6VLR - chains B and J of the 14 polymer chains in the assembly; structure by electron microscopy, 4.42 A resolution (low resolution: residue-level contacts below are approximate; hydrogen-bond / salt-bridge calls are withheld).

Chain B (and J):
Protein: BG505 SOSIPv5.2 gp41
Organism: Human immunodeficiency virus 1
Notes: chain J of this document is another copy of the same molecule, construct and numbering; everything in this record applies to it too
Reference sequence: Q2N0S6 (Q2N0S6_9HIV1); residues 512-664 here correspond to UniProt positions 509-661 (UniProt number = residue number - 3)
Amino-acid sequence (153 residues; each row starts with the number of its first residue):
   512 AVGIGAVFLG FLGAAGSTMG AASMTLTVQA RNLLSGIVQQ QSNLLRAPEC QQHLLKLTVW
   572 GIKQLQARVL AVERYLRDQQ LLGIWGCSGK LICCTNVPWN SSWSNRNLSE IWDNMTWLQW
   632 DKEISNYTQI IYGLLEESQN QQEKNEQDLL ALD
Disordered / not traced: 512-514, 547-567, 664 (chain J: 512-520, 547-567, 664)
Construct notes: conflict Pro-559 (Ile556 in Q2N0S6), Cys-561 (Ala558 in Q2N0S6), Cys-605 (Thr602 in Q2N0S6)
Disulfides: Cys-598/Cys-604

Chain B / chain J interface:
Residue-residue contacts - 29 pairs, chain B then chain J:
  Ile-573(B) / Ile-573(J)
  Ile-573(B) / Leu-576(J)
  Leu-576(B) / Leu-576(J)
  Gln-577(B) / Leu-576(J)
  Val-580(B) / Leu-576(J)
  Val-580(B) / Arg-579(J)
  Val-580(B) / Val-580(J)
  Glu-584(B) / Arg-579(J)
  Leu-587(B) / Leu-545(J)
  Leu-587(B) / Val-583(J)
  Arg-588(B) / Leu-545(J)
  Arg-588(B) / Ser-546(J)
  Gln-591(B) / Ala-541(J)
  Gln-591(B) / Arg-542(J)
  Gln-591(B) / Leu-545(J)
  Gln-591(B) / Tyr-586(J)
  Gly-594(B) / Gly-600(J)
  Ile-595(B) / Thr-538(J)
  Ile-595(B) / Arg-542(J)
  Glu-647(B) / Thr-538(J)
  Glu-647(B) / Arg-542(J)
  Asn-651(B) / Thr-538(J)
  Glu-654(B) / Gly-600(J)
  Glu-654(B) / Lys-601(J)
  Glu-654(B) / Leu-602(J)
  Glu-654(B) / Ile-603(J)
  Glu-657(B) / Lys-601(J)
  Gln-658(B) / Ile-603(J)
  Leu-661(B) / Cys-605(J)
Also at the interface, not in a pair above, chain B (18 interface residues in all): Leu-581, Val-583
Also at the interface, not in a pair above, chain J (17 interface residues in all): Leu-587

Overview:
18 residues of chain B face 17 of chain J across their interface.
Chain B and chain J are both BG505 SOSIPv5.2 gp41 (Human immunodeficiency virus 1); the structure, BG505
SOSIP.v5.2 in complex with rhesus macaque Fab RM20E1 and PGT122 Fab, was determined by electron microscopy,
deposited together with 6VOR, 6VSR, 6VO1 and 6VN0.
